PDB entry 1PB9 | X-ray diffraction, 1.60 A resolution | chain A

Chain A:
Molecule: N-methyl-D-aspartate Receptor Subunit 1
Organism: Rattus norvegicus
Notes: fragment: Ligand Binding Core
UniProt: P35439 (NMDZ1_RAT); the construct has insertions or renumbered stretches relative to UniProt, so the offset changes along the chain: 2-152 = UniProt 394-544; 155-292 = UniProt 663-800
Sequence (292 residues; row label = number of the first residue in the row):
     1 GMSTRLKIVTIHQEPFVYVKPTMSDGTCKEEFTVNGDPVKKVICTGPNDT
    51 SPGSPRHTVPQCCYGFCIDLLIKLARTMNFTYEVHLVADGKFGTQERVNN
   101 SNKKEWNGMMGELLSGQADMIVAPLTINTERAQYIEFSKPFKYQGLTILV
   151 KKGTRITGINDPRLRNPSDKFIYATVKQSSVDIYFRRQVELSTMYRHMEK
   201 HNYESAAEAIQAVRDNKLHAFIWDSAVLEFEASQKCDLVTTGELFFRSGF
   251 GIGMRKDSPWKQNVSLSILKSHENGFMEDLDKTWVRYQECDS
Not modelled in the structure: 1-3, 49-56
Construct notes: cloning artifact (1)
Disulfides: C28-C62, C44-C63, C236-C290
Ligand contacts: (R)-4-amino-isoxazolidin-3-one (4AX): F92, P124, L125, T126, R131, S179, S180, V181, W223, D224, F250
Swiss-Prot annotation at these positions:
  - binding site (glycine): P124, T126, R131, S180, D224
  - glycosylation (N-linked (GlcNAc...) asparagine): N48, N79, N99, N166, N263
From the paper describing this entry:
  - binding site for (R)-4-amino-isoxazolidin-3-one: R131, S180, D224
  - mutagenesis - Q13K (14 230-fold), D224E (4200-fold), D224N: decreased signaling in response to glycine (citing earlier work)
  - mutagenesis - A206L: decreased binding to glycine (citing earlier work)
  - mutagenesis - A206L: unchanged binding to DCKA (citing earlier work)
  - mutagenesis - C236A/C290A (6-fold): increased signaling in response to NMDA (citing earlier work)
  - mutagenesis - C28A/C44A (15-fold): decreased signaling in response to glutamate and glycine (citing earlier work)
  - mutagenesis - C28A, C44A, C62A/C63A: unchanged signaling (citing earlier work)

In short:
Bound to chain A: (R)-4-amino-isoxazolidin-3-one. UniProt lists 5 glycine-binding residues. The paper reports
a binding site for (R)-4-amino-isoxazolidin-3-one at R131, S180 and D224; Q13K, D224E and D224N reduce
signaling in response to glycine; 9 substitutions were tested in all.
Chain A is N-methyl-D-aspartate Receptor Subunit 1 (Rattus norvegicus); the structure, Crystal structure of
the NR1 ligand binding core in complex with D-cycloserine at 1.60 angstroms resolution, was determined by
X-ray diffraction, deposited together with 1PBQ, 1PB7 and 1PB8.
